Entry 9G0S (electron microscopy, 3.60 A resolution); this record covers chains D and a of the 12 polymer chains in the assembly.

[Chain D]
Protein: Tubulin beta chain
Organism: Xenopus tropicalis
Reference sequence: Q0IIR4 (Q0IIR4_XENTR); residue numbers follow UniProt; this construct covers 1-445
Sequence (445 residues; numbered 1 to 445; the number before each row is that of its first residue):
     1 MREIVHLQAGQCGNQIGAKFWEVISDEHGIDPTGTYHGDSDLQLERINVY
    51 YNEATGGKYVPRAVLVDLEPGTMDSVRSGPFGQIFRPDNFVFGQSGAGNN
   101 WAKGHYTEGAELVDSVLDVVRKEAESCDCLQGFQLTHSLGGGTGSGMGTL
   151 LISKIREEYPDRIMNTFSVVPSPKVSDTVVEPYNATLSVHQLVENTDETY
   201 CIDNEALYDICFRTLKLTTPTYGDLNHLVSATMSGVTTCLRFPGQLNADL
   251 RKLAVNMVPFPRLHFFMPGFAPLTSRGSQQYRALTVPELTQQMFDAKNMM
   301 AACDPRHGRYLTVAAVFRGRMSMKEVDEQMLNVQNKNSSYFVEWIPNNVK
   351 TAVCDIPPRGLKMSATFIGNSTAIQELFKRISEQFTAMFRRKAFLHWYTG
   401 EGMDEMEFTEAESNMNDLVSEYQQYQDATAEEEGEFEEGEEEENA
Not modelled in the structure: 431-445
Small-molecule neighbours:
  - GDP (guanosine-5'-diphosphate): Gly-10, Gln-11, Cys-12, Gln-15, Ile-16, Asp-67, Ser-138, Gly-141, Gly-142, Thr-143, Gly-144, Val-169, Asp-177, Glu-181, Asn-204, Tyr-222, Asn-226
  - GTP (guanosine-5'-triphosphate): Gln-245, Leu-246, Lys-252

[Chain a]
Protein: Tubulin alpha chain
Organism: Xenopus tropicalis
Reference sequence: Q5EB23 (Q5EB23_XENTR); residues 1-449 here = UniProt positions 1-449
Sequence (449 residues; numbered 1 to 449; the number before each row is that of its first residue):
     1 MRECISIHIGQAGVQMGNACWELYCLEHGIQQDGIIPDEKTAATDSSFGT
    51 FFSETGSGKHVPRAVFVDLEQTVIGEIRTGHYRSLFHPEQLITGKEDAAN
   101 NYARGHYTIGKEIVDSVLDRVRKMADQCSGLQGFLIFHSFGGGTGSGFTS
   151 LLMERLSVDYGKKSKLEFSVYPAPQISTAVVEPYNSILTTHTTLEHSDCA
   201 FMVDNEAIYDICNRNLDIERPTYTNLNRLIGQIVSSITASLRFDGALNVD
   251 LTEFQTNLVPYPRIHFPLVTYSPIISAEKAYHEQLSVPEITNACFEYSNQ
   301 MVKCDPRRGKYMACCLLYRGDVVPKDVNAAIAAIKTRRSIQFVDWCPTGF
   351 KVGINYQPPTVVPGGDLAKVQRAVCMLSNTTAIAEAWARLDHKFDLMYSK
   401 RAFVHWYVGEGMEEGEFSEAREDMAALEKDYEEVGTESGDGGDEEEDEY
Not modelled in the structure: 39-44, 439-449
Ion coordination: Mg2+: Glu-70 (together with GTP)
Small-molecule neighbours: GTP (guanosine-5'-triphosphate): Gly-10, Gln-11, Ala-12, Gln-15, Met-16, Asp-68, Glu-70, Asp-97, Ala-98, Ala-99, Asn-100, Ser-139, Gly-141, Gly-142, Gly-143, Thr-144, Gly-145, Val-170, Thr-178, Glu-182, Asn-205, Tyr-223, Asn-227, Ile-230

[Interface between chain D and chain a]
Contacting residue pairs - 65 pairs, chain D then chain a:
  Gln-11(D) / Gly-245(a)
  Gln-11(D) / Leu-247(a)
  Gln-11(D) / Asn-248(a)  hydrogen bond (side chain-backbone)
  Glu-69(D) / Asp-250(a)
  Ser-75(D) / Asp-244(a)  hydrogen bond
  Gln-94(D) / Arg-2(a)
  Gly-96(D) / Thr-252(a)
  Gly-98(D) / Thr-252(a)
  Gly-98(D) / Glu-253(a)
  Gly-98(D) / Thr-256(a)  hydrogen bond (backbone-side chain)
  Asn-99(D) / Glu-253(a)  hydrogen bond
  Asn-99(D) / Asn-257(a)
  Asn-99(D) / Lys-351(a)  hydrogen bond
  Val-175(D) / Asn-328(a)
  Val-175(D) / Ala-332(a)  hydrophobic
  Ser-176(D) / Thr-348(a)
  Ser-176(D) / Phe-350(a)
  Asp-177(D) / Phe-350(a)
  Asp-177(D) / Lys-351(a)
  Asp-177(D) / Val-352(a)  hydrogen bond (backbone-backbone)
  Thr-178(D) / Asn-257(a)
  Thr-178(D) / Thr-348(a)
  Thr-178(D) / Phe-350(a)  hydrogen bond (backbone-backbone)
  Thr-178(D) / Lys-351(a)
  Val-179(D) / Asn-257(a)  hydrogen bond (backbone-side chain)
  Val-179(D) / Cys-346(a)  hydrophobic
  Val-179(D) / Thr-348(a)
  Val-179(D) / Phe-350(a)  hydrogen bond (backbone-backbone)
  Pro-182(D) / Thr-348(a)
  Glu-205(D) / Asn-328(a)
  Tyr-208(D) / Pro-324(a)  hydrogen bond (side chain-backbone)
  Tyr-208(D) / Lys-325(a)
  Tyr-208(D) / Asn-328(a)
  Phe-212(D) / Lys-325(a)
  Thr-218(D) / Lys-325(a)
  Thr-219(D) / Val-323(a)
  Pro-220(D) / Lys-325(a)
  Tyr-222(D) / Ala-246(a)  hydrophobic
  Tyr-222(D) / Leu-247(a)
  Tyr-222(D) / Pro-324(a)  hydrophobic
  Gln-384(D) / Thr-348(a)
  Ala-387(D) / Trp-345(a)
  Met-388(D) / Trp-345(a)
  Arg-390(D) / Glu-437(a)  salt bridge
  Arg-391(D) / Tyr-261(a)  hydrogen bond (backbone-side chain)
  Arg-391(D) / Trp-345(a)
  Arg-391(D) / Glu-433(a)  hydrogen bond (side chain-backbone)
  Arg-391(D) / Val-434(a)
  Arg-391(D) / Thr-436(a)  hydrogen bond (side chain-backbone)
  Arg-391(D) / Glu-437(a)  salt bridge
  Arg-391(D) / Ser-438(a)
  Lys-392(D) / Tyr-261(a)
  Ala-393(D) / Pro-260(a)
  Ala-393(D) / Trp-345(a)  hydrophobic
  Phe-394(D) / Thr-256(a)
  Phe-394(D) / Asn-257(a)
  Phe-394(D) / Val-259(a)
  Phe-394(D) / Pro-260(a)  hydrophobic
  His-396(D) / Val-259(a)  hydrogen bond (side chain-backbone)
  His-396(D) / Pro-260(a)  hydrogen bond (side chain-backbone)
  His-396(D) / Tyr-261(a)  hydrogen bond (side chain-backbone)
  His-396(D) / Pro-262(a)
  Trp-397(D) / Gln-255(a)  hydrogen bond (side chain-backbone)
  Trp-397(D) / Thr-256(a)
  Trp-397(D) / Val-259(a)  hydrogen bond (side chain-backbone)
Interface residues without a listed pair, chain D (38 interface residues in all): Asp-74, Ser-95, Ala-97, Asn-100, Lys-103, Val-180, Glu-181, Thr-221
Interface residues without a listed pair, chain a (35 interface residues in all): Met-1, Gln-132, Pro-347

[In short]
Chain D and chain a form an interface of 38 and 35 residues respectively, with 18 hydrogen bonds and 2 salt
bridges. Among the polar pairs are Arg-390(D)/Glu-437(a), Arg-391(D)/Glu-437(a) and Gln-11(D)/Asn-248(a).
Ligands of chain D: GDP and GTP. Bound to chain a: GTP.
Here chain D is Tubulin beta chain and chain a is Tubulin alpha chain, both from Xenopus tropicalis. Entry
9G0S (Xenopus tropicalis undecorated microtubule - 14 protofilament, 3-start helix) was determined by electron
microscopy together with 9FVJ, 9G0O, 9G0P, 9G0Q, 9G0R and 9G0T from the same study.
